Entry 6Q1D (X-ray diffraction, 1.79 A resolution); this record covers chain A.

# Chain A
Protein: Periplasmic chelated iron-binding protein YfeA
Organism: Yersinia pestis
UniProt: Q56952 (YFEA_YERPE); residue numbers follow UniProt; this construct covers 1-311
Amino-acid sequence (311 residues; each row starts with the number of its first residue):
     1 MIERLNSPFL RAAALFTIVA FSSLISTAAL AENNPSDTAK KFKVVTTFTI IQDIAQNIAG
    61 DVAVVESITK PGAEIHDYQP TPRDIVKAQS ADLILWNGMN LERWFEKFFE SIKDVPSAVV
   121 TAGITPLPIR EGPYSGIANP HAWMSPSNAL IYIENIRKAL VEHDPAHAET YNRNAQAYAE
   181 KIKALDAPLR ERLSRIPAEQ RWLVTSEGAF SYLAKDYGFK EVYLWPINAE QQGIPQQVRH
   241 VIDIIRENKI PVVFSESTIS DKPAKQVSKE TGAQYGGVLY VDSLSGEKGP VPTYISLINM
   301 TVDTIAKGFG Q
Not modelled in the structure: 1-37
Bound ions: Zn2+: His76, His141, Glu207, Asp282
UniProt features mapped onto this chain:
  - binding site (Fe(2+)): His76, His141, Glu207, Asp282
What the authors report for this chain:
  - Zn2+ coordination: His76, His141, Glu207, Asp282
  - conformationally variable residues (order/disorder transition, side-chain flip): Glu207, Pro226 to Val238

# In short
The Zn2+ site is built by His76, His141, Glu207 and Asp282. UniProt lists 4 Fe2+-binding residues. From the
paper: Zn2+ coordination by His76, His141 and Glu207 among others; conformational variability at Glu207 and
Pro226.
Chain A is Periplasmic chelated iron-binding protein YfeA (Yersinia pestis); the structure, Holo YfeA
reconstituted by zinc soaking, was determined by X-ray diffraction together with 6Q1C from the same study.
